PDB entry 9KHY | electron microscopy, 3.40 A resolution | chains 3 and H of the 30 polymer chains in the assembly

# Chain 3
Protein: Probable tail terminator protein
Source organism: Escherichia phage Mu
UniProtKB: Q9T1V8 (TRP_BPMU); residues 1-182 here = UniProt positions 1-182
Chain sequence (182 residues; row label = number of the first residue in the row):
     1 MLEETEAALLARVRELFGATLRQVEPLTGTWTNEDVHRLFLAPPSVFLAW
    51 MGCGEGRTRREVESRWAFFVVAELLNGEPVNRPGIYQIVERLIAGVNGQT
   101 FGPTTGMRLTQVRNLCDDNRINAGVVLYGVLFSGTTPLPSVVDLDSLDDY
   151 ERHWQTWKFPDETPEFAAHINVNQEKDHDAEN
Not modelled in the structure: 175-182

# Chain H
Protein: Tail tube protein
Source organism: Escherichia phage Mu
UniProtKB: P79679 (TUBE_BPMU); numbering as in UniProt (aligned over 1-118)
Chain sequence (118 residues; each row starts with the number of its first residue):
     1 MAGNQRQGVAFIRVNGMELESMEGASFTPSGITREEVTGSRVYGWKGKPR
    51 AAKVECKIPGGGPIGLDEIIDWENITVEFQADTGETWMLANAWQADEPKN
   101 DGGEISLVLMAKQSKRIA
Not modelled in the structure: 1

# Interface between chain 3 and chain H
Residue-residue contacts (10):
  M1(3) - N4(H)
  E61(3) - R6(H)
  T100(3) - Q5(H)
  P103(3) - Q5(H)
  T105(3) - Q5(H)
  T105(3) - R6(H)  hydrogen bond (side chain-backbone)
  T105(3) - G8(H)
  T105(3) - D82(H)
  R108(3) - V9(H)
  P137(3) - N4(H)
Also at the interface, not in a pair above, chain 3 (9 interface residues in all): R57, G98
Also at the interface, not in a pair above, chain H (7 interface residues in all): Q7

# Overview
Chain 3 and chain H form an interface of 9 and 7 residues respectively; the contacts include 1 hydrogen bond.
The hydrogen-bonded pair is T105(3)-R6(H).
Chain 3 is Probable tail terminator protein and chain H is Tail tube protein, both from Escherichia phage Mu;
the structure, Terminator and trunk structure of Escherichia phage Mu, was determined by electron microscopy
(same publication as 9LJ8, 9JOD, 9KHX, 9KI1 and 9KNU).
